1X71 - chain A; structure by X-ray diffraction, 2.10 A resolution.

Chain A:
Name: Neutrophil gelatinase-associated lipocalin
Source organism: Homo sapiens
Reference sequence: P80188 (NGAL_HUMAN); residues 1-178 here correspond to UniProt positions 21-198 (UniProt number = residue number + 20)
Chain sequence (178 residues; each row starts with the number of its first residue):
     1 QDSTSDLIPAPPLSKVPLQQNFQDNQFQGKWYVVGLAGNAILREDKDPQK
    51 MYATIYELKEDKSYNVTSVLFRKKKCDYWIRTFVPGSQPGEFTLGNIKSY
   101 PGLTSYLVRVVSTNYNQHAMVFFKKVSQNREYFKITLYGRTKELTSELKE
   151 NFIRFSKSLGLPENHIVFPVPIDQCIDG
Disordered / not traced: 1-2, 178
Disulfides: Cys-76/Cys-175
Sequence notes: engineered mutation Ser-87 (Cys107 in P80188)
Residues lining bound ligands:
  - 2,3-dihydroxybenzamide (DB1), molecule 1: Ala-40, Tyr-106, Phe-123, Lys-124, Lys-125, Tyr-132, Phe-133, Lys-134
  - 2,3-dihydroxybenzamide (DB1), molecule 2: Tyr-52, Ser-68, Leu-70, Arg-81, Tyr-106, Lys-134
Swiss-Prot annotation at these positions:
  - binding site (a carboxymycobactin): Tyr-52 to Thr-54, Lys-125, Lys-134, Tyr-138
  - binding site (enterobactin): Tyr-106, Lys-134
  - modified residue: Gln-1 (Pyrrolidone carboxylic acid)
  - glycosylation: Asn-65 (N-linked (GlcNAc...) asparagine)
Reported in the primary citation:
  - binding site for 2,3-dihydroxybenzamide: Arg-81, Lys-125, Lys-134
  - post-translational modification sites: Asn-65 (citing earlier work)

Overview:
Bound to chain A: 2,3-dihydroxybenzamide. Curated annotation (UniProt) lists 6 carboxymycobactin-binding
residues and enterobactin-binding residues Tyr-106 and Lys-134. The paper reports a binding site for
2,3-dihydroxybenzamide at Arg-81, Lys-125 and Lys-134; a modification site at Asn-65.
Chain A is Neutrophil gelatinase-associated lipocalin (Homo sapiens); the structure, Crystal structure of
Siderocalin (NGAL, Lipocalin 2) complexed with TRENCAM-3,2-HOPO, a cepabactin analogue, was determined by
X-ray diffraction, deposited together with 1X89 and 1X8U.
